Entry 8Y6Q (electron microscopy, 7.00 A resolution (low resolution: residue-level contacts below are approximate; hydrogen-bond / salt-bridge calls are withheld)); this record covers chains Q and I of the 16 polymer chains in the assembly.

== Chain Q ==
Name: Apaf-1 related killer DARK
From: Drosophila melanogaster
UniProtKB: Q7KLI1 (Q7KLI1_DROME); residue numbers follow UniProt; this construct covers 10-1246
Amino-acid sequence (1237 residues; numbered 10 to 1246; the number before each row is that of its first residue):
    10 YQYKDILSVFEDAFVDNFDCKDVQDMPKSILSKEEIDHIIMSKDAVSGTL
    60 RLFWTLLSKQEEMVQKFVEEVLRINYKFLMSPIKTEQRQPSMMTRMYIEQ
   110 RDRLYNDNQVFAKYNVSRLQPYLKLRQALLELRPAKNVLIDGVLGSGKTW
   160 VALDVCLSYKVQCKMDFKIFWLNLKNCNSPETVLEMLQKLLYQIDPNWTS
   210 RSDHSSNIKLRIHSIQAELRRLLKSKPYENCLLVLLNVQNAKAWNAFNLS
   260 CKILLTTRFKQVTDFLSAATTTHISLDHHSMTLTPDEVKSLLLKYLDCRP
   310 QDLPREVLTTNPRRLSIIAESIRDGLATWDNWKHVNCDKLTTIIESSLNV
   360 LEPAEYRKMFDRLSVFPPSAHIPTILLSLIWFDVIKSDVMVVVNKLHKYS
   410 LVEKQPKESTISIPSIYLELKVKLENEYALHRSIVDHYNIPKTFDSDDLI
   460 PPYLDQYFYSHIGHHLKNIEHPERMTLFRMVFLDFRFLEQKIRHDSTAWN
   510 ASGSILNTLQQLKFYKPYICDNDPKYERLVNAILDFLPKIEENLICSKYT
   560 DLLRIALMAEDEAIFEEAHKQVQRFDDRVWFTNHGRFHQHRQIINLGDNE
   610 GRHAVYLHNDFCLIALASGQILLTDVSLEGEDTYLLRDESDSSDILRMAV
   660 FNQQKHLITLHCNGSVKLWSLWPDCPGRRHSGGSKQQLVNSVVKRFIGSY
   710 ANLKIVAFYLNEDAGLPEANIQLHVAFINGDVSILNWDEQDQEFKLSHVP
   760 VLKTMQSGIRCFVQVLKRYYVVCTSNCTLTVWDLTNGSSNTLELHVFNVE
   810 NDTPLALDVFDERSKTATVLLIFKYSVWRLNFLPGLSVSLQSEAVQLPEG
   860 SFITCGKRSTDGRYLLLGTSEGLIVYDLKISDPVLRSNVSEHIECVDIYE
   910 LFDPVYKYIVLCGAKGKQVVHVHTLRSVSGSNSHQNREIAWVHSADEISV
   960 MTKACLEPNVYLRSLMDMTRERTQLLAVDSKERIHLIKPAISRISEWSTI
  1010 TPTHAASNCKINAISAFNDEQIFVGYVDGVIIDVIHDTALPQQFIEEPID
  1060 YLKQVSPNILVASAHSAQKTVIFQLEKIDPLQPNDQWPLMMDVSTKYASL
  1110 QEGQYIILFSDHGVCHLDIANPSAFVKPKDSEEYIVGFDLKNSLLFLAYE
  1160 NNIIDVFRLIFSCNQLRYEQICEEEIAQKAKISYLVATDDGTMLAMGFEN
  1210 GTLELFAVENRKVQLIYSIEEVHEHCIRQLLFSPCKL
Unresolved in the structure: 334-335, 390-395, 416-417, 504-515, 531, 550-557, 584-606, 698-701, 741-745, 754-755, 788-802, 838-840, 859-861, 871, 932-933, 943-945, 953-954, 962-963, 972-974, 982-983, 993-994, 1001-1006, 1014-1017, 1033-1035, 1044, 1054-1055, 1073-1075, 1086-1089, 1095-1097, 1106-1107, 1114-1119, 1128, 1138-1140, 1156-1162, 1168-1179, 1197-1198, 1206-1214

== Chain I ==
Name: Apaf-1 related killer DARK
From: Drosophila melanogaster
UniProtKB: Q7KLI1 (Q7KLI1_DROME); numbering as in UniProt; present here: 10-686, 689-1246
Amino-acid sequence (1237 residues; numbered 10 to 1246 plus 1 insertion-coded residue; 1 number in that range is skipped by the numbering (no residue carries it; nothing is unmodelled there); the number before each row is that of its first residue):
    10 YQYKDILSVFEDAFVDNFDCKDVQDMPKSILSKEEIDHIIMSKDAVSGTL
    60 RLFWTLLSKQEEMVQKFVEEVLRINYKFLMSPIKTEQRQPSMMTRMYIEQ
   110 RDRLYNDNQVFAKYNVSRLQPYLKLRQALLELRPAKNVLIDGVLGSGKTW
   160 VALDVCLSYKVQCKMDFKIFWLNLKNCNSPETVLEMLQKLLYQIDPNWTS
   210 RSDHSSNIKLRIHSIQAELRRLLKSKPYENCLLVLLNVQNAKAWNAFNLS
   260 CKILLTTRFKQVTDFLSAATTTHISLDHHSMTLTPDEVKSLLLKYLDCRP
   310 QDLPREVLTTNPRRLSIIAESIRDGLATWDNWKHVNCDKLTTIIESSLNV
   360 LEPAEYRKMFDRLSVFPPSAHIPTILLSLIWFDVIKSDVMVVVNKLHKYS
   410 LVEKQPKESTISIPSIYLELKVKLENEYALHRSIVDHYNIPKTFDSDDLI
   460 PPYLDQYFYSHIGHHLKNIEHPERMTLFRMVFLDFRFLEQKIRHDSTAWN
   510 ASGSILNTLQQLKFYKPYICDNDPKYERLVNAILDFLPKIEENLICSKYT
   560 DLLRIALMAEDEAIFEEAHKQVQRFDDRVWFTNHGRFHQHRQIINLGDNE
   610 GRHAVYLHNDFCLIALASGQILLTDVSLEGEDTYLLRDESDSSDILRMAV
   660 FNQQKHLITLHCNGSVKLWSLWPDCPG
  686A R
   687 R
   689 HSGGSKQQLVNSVVKRFIGSYANLKIVAFYLNEDAGLPEANIQLHVAFIN
   739 GDVSILNWDEQDQEFKLSHVPVLKTMQSGIRCFVQVLKRYYVVCTSNCTL
   789 TVWDLTNGSSNTLELHVFNVENDTPLALDVFDERSKTATVLLIFKYSVWR
   839 LNFLPGLSVSLQSEAVQLPEGSFITCGKRSTDGRYLLLGTSEGLIVYDLK
   889 ISDPVLRSNVSEHIECVDIYELFDPVYKYIVLCGAKGKQVVHVHTLRSVS
   939 GSNSHQNREIAWVHSADEISVMTKACLEPNVYLRSLMDMTRERTQLLAVD
   989 SKERIHLIKPAISRISEWSTITPTHAASNCKINAISAFNDEQIFVGYVDG
  1039 VIIDVIHDTALPQQFIEEPIDYLKQVSPNILVASAHSAQKTVIFQLEKID
  1089 PLQPNDQWPLMMDVSTKYASLQEGQYIILFSDHGVCHLDIANPSAFVKPK
  1139 DSEEYIVGFDLKNSLLFLAYENNIIDVFRLIFSCNQLRYEQICEEEIAQK
  1189 AKISYLVATDDGTMLAMGFENGTLELFAVENRKVQLIYSIEEVHEHCIRQ
  1239 LLFSPCKL
Unresolved in the structure: 334-335, 390-395, 416-417, 504-515, 550-557, 584-606, 686A, 698-701, 741-745, 788-802, 827, 838-840, 859-861, 871, 932-933, 943-945, 953-954, 962-963, 972-974, 982-983, 1001-1006, 1014-1017, 1033-1035, 1044, 1054-1055, 1073-1075, 1086-1089, 1095-1097, 1114-1119, 1138-1140, 1156-1162, 1168-1179, 1197-1198, 1206-1214

== How chain Q and chain I interact ==
Pairs across the interface - 30 pairs, chain Q then chain I:
  Arg142(Q) - Glu108(I)
  Arg142(Q) - Asp111(I)
  Arg142(Q) - Arg112(I)
  Ala144(Q) - Arg112(I)
  Asn146(Q) - Asn115(I)
  His222(Q) - Lys198(I)
  Ala226(Q) - Tyr201(I)
  Arg229(Q) - Tyr201(I)
  Arg230(Q) - Tyr201(I)
  Arg230(Q) - Pro205(I)
  Trp253(Q) - Asn115(I)
  Trp253(Q) - Gln118(I)
  Ser259(Q) - Arg112(I)
  Asp273(Q) - Lys122(I)
  Phe274(Q) - Asn117(I)
  Phe274(Q) - Gln118(I)
  Phe274(Q) - Lys122(I)
  Leu275(Q) - Gln118(I)
  Leu275(Q) - Lys122(I)
  Ser276(Q) - Gln118(I)
  Ser276(Q) - Val119(I)
  Ser276(Q) - Ala121(I)
  Ser276(Q) - Lys122(I)
  Thr279(Q) - Tyr114(I)
  Thr279(Q) - Gln118(I)
  Thr279(Q) - Ala121(I)
  Thr280(Q) - Gln118(I)
  Met399(Q) - Asp333(I)
  Asn403(Q) - Asp333(I)
  Lys407(Q) - Asp333(I)
Also at the interface, not in a pair above, chain Q (22 interface residues in all): Glu140, Lys145, Arg210, Glu227
Also at the interface, not in a pair above, chain I (20 interface residues in all): Tyr10, Gln11, Ile107, Tyr123, Trp207, Ser209

== Summary ==
The interface between chain Q and chain I involves 22 residues on one side and 20 on the other.
Both chains are Apaf-1 related killer DARK (Drosophila melanogaster). Entry 8Y6Q (Structure of the Dark/Dronc
complex) was determined by electron microscopy (same publication as 8Y6P).
